3G8U - chains A and B of the 4 polymer chains in the assembly; structure by X-ray diffraction, 1.90 A resolution.

== Chain A (and B) ==
Name: Glucocorticoid receptor
Organism: Rattus norvegicus
Notes: chain B of this document is another copy of the same molecule, construct and numbering; everything in this record applies to it too
Reference sequence: P06536 (GCR_RAT); residues 440-525 here = UniProt positions 440-525
Amino-acid sequence (90 residues; numbered 436 to 525; the number before each row is that of its first residue):
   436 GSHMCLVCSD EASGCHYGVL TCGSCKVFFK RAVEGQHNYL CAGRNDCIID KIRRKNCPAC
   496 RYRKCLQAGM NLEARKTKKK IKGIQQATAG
Unresolved in the structure: 436, 516-525 (chain B: 436-438, 511-525)
Construct notes: expression tag (436-439)
Ion coordination: Zn2+ site 1: C440, C443, C457, C460; Zn2+ site 2: C476, C482, C492, C495
Reported in the primary citation:
  - binding site for the 16-nt DNA strand: K465, Y474
  - contacts within the chain: K465-E469
  - mutagenesis - R510A, K514A: decreased binding to DNA
  - mutagenesis - K514A: unchanged signaling
  - mutagenesis - H472A, R510A: increased signaling
  - mutagenesis - H472R: decreased signaling
  - mutagenesis - G470A, N473A: decreased signaling in response to Pal
  - mutagenesis - G470A: decreased signaling in response to Tat

== Interface between chain A and chain B ==
Residue-residue contacts - 18 pairs, chain A then chain B:
  L475(A) - I487(B)  hydrophobic
  L475(A) - R488(B)
  L475(A) - N491(B)  hydrogen bond (backbone-side chain)
  C476(A) - R488(B)
  A477(A) - C482(B)
  A477(A) - I483(B)  hydrogen bond (backbone-backbone)
  A477(A) - R488(B)
  A477(A) - N491(B)
  R479(A) - R479(B)
  D481(A) - R479(B)  salt bridge
  C482(A) - A477(B)
  I483(A) - A477(B)  hydrogen bond (backbone-backbone)
  R488(A) - L475(B)
  R488(A) - C476(B)  hydrogen bond (side chain-backbone)
  R488(A) - A477(B)
  N491(A) - L475(B)
  N491(A) - A477(B)
  N491(A) - N491(B)
Also at the interface, not in a pair above, chain A (10 interface residues in all): G478

== Overview ==
10 residues of chain A face 9 of chain B across their interface; the contacts include 4 hydrogen bonds and 1
salt bridge. Polar pairs include D481(A)-R479(B), L475(A)-N491(B) and R488(A)-C476(B). From the paper: a
binding site for the 16-nt DNA strand at K465(A) and Y474(A); R510A and K514A of chain A reduce binding to
DNA; 6 substitutions were tested in all.
Chain A and chain B are both Glucocorticoid receptor (Rattus norvegicus); the structure, DNA binding
domain:GilZ 16bp complex-5, was determined by X-ray diffraction (same publication as 3FYL, 3G6P, 3G6Q, 3G6R,
3G6T, 3G6U and 8 further entries).
